Entry 5L61 (X-ray diffraction, 2.80 A resolution); this record covers chains F and G of the 28 polymer chains in the assembly.

[Chain F]
Protein: Probable proteasome subunit alpha type-7
From: Saccharomyces cerevisiae (strain ATCC 204508 / S288c)
Notes: EC 3.4.25.1
Reference sequence: P21242 (PSA7_YEAST); residues -3 to 284 here correspond to UniProt positions 1-288 (UniProt number = residue number + 4)
Chain sequence (288 residues; each row starts with the number of its first residue; numbers below 1 keep their minus sign (Met-3 is residue -3)):
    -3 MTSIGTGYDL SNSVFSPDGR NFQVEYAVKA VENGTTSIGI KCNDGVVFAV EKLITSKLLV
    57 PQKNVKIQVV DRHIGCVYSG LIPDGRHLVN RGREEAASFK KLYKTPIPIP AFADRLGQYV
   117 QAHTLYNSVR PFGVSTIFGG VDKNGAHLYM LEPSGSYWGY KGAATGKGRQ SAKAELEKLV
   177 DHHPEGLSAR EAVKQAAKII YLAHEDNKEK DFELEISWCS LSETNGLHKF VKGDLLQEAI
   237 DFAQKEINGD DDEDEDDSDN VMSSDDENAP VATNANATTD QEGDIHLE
Not modelled in the structure: -3 to 1, 245-284
Swiss-Prot annotation at these positions:
  - modified residue: Thr-2 (N-acetylthreonine)

[Chain G]
Protein: Proteasome subunit alpha type-1
From: Saccharomyces cerevisiae (strain ATCC 204508 / S288c)
Notes: EC 3.4.25.1
Reference sequence: P21243 (PSA1_YEAST); residues -8 to 243 here correspond to UniProt positions 1-252 (UniProt number = residue number + 9)
Chain sequence (252 residues; numbered -8 to 243; the number before each row is that of its first residue; numbers below 1 keep their minus sign (Met-8 is residue -8)):
    -8 MSGAAAASAA GYDRHITIFS PEGRLYQVEY AFKATNQTNI NSLAVRGKDC TVVISQKKVP
    52 DKLLDPTTVS YIFCISRTIG MVVNGPIPDA RNAALRAKAE AAEFRYKYGY DMPCDVLAKR
   112 MANLSQIYTQ RAYMRPLGVI LTFVSVDEEL GPSIYKTDPA GYYVGYKATA TGPKQQEITT
   172 NLENHFKKSK IDHINEESWE KVVEFAITHM IDALGTEFSK NDLEVGVATK DKFFTLSAEN
   232 IEERLVAIAE QD
Not modelled in the structure: -8 to 1, 243
Ion coordination: Mg2+: Thr8, Tyr119, Arg122, Met125

[Chain F / chain G interface]
Pairs across the interface (60):
  Thr2(F) with His6(G)
  Gly3(F) with His6(G)
  Tyr4(F) with Arg5(G); His6(G); Tyr21(G)
  Ser9(F) with Arg126(G)
  Val10(F) with His6(G); Gln18(G)
  Phe11(F) with Gln18(G), hydrogen bond (backbone-side chain); Tyr21(G); Ala22(G), hydrophobic; Arg126(G); Pro127(G)
  Ser12(F) with Tyr21(G)
  Pro13(F) with Tyr21(G), hydrophobic; Lys24(G), hydrogen bond (backbone-side chain)
  Asp14(F) with Lys24(G)
  Gly15(F) with Tyr21(G); Ala25(G)
  Lys37(F) with Asp56(G), salt bridge
  Asp110(F) with Arg82(G)
  Gln114(F) with Arg82(G), hydrogen bond (side chain-backbone); Asn83(G); Leu86(G)
  Gln117(F) with Pro79(G); Asp80(G); Asn83(G), hydrogen bond; Arg126(G)
  Thr120(F) with Arg126(G), hydrogen bond (backbone-side chain)
  Leu121(F) with Tyr124(G); Arg126(G)
  Tyr122(F) with Tyr124(G); Met125(G), hydrophobic
  Ser150(F) with Pro79(G)
  Gly151(F) with Pro79(G)
  Ser152(F) with Ile78(G); Pro79(G)
  Tyr153(F) with Arg82(G), hydrogen bond (backbone-side chain)
  Trp154(F) with Leu55(G), hydrophobic; Thr59(G); Val60(G), hydrophobic; Ser61(G); Tyr62(G); Ile78(G), hydrophobic; Arg82(G)
  Gly155(F) with Leu55(G); Asp56(G), hydrogen bond (backbone-backbone); Thr59(G), hydrogen bond (backbone-side chain)
  Tyr156(F) with Leu54(G); Leu55(G); Asp56(G)
  Lys157(F) with Lys53(G); Leu54(G), hydrogen bond (backbone-backbone); Leu55(G)
  Gly158(F) with Leu54(G)
  Leu172(F) with Leu54(G), hydrophobic
  Glu173(F) with Lys53(G); Leu54(G)
  Val176(F) with Leu54(G), hydrophobic
  Asp177(F) with Lys53(G), salt bridge
Also at the interface, not in a pair above, chain F (32 interface residues in all): Tyr145, Lys169
Also at the interface, not in a pair above, chain G (29 interface residues in all): Asp52, Pro57, Leu128, Gly129

[Summary]
The interface between chain F and chain G involves 32 residues on one side and 29 on the other, with 9
hydrogen bonds and 2 salt bridges. Among the polar pairs are Lys37(F)-Asp56(G), Asp177(F)-Lys53(G) and
Phe11(F)-Gln18(G). Thr8(G), Tyr119(G), Arg122(G) and Met125(G) form the Mg2+ site.
Chain F is Probable proteasome subunit alpha type-7 and chain G is Proteasome subunit alpha type-1, both from
Saccharomyces cerevisiae (strain ATCC 204508 / S288c); the structure, Yeast 20S proteasome with human beta5c
(1-138) and human beta6 (99-132) in complex with epoxyketone inhibitor ..., was determined by X-ray
diffraction together with 5L52, 5L54, 5L55, 5L5A, 5L5B, 5L5D and 30 further entries from the same study.
